Entry 1SFH (X-ray diffraction, 1.05 A resolution); this record covers chain A.

[Chain A]
Protein: Amicyanin
From: Paracoccus denitrificans
Reference sequence: P22364 (AMCY_PARDE); residues 1-105 here correspond to UniProt positions 27-131 (UniProt number = residue number + 26)
Chain sequence (105 residues; each row starts with the number of its first residue):
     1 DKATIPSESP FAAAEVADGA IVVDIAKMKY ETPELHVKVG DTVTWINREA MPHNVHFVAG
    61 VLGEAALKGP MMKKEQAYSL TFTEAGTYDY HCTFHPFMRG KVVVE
Construct notes: engineered mutation Phe-94 (Pro120 in P22364)
Swiss-Prot annotation at these positions:
  - binding site (Cu cation): His-53, Cys-92, His-95, Met-98
Ion coordination: Na+ near Glu-31 (its only coordinating residue here); Cu+: His-53, Cys-92, His-95

[In short]
His-53, Cys-92 and His-95 form the Cu+ site. UniProt lists 4 Cu cation-binding residues.
Chain A is Amicyanin (Paracoccus denitrificans); the structure, Reduced state of amicyanin mutant P94F, was
determined by X-ray diffraction, deposited together with 1SF3, 1SF5 and 1SFD.
